PDB entry 5XKE | X-ray diffraction, 2.60 A resolution | chains B and E of the 6 polymer chains in the assembly

# Chain B
Name: Tubulin beta chain
Source organism: Sus scrofa
UniProt: F2Z5B2 (F2Z5B2_PIG); numbering as in UniProt (aligned over 1-445)
Chain sequence (445 residues; row label = number of the first residue in the row):
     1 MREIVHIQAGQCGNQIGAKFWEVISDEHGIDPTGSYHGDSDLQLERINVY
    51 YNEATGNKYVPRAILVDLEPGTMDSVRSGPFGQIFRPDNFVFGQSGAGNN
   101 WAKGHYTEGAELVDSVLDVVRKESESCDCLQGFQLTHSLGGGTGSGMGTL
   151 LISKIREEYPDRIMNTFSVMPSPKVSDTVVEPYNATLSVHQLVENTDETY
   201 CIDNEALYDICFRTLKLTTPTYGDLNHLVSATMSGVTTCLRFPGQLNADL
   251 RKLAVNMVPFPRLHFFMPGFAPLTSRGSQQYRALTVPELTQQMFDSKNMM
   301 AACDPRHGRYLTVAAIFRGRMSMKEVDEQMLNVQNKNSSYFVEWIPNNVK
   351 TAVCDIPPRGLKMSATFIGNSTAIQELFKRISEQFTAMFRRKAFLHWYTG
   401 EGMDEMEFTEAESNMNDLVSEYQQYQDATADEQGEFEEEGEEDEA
Not modelled in the structure: 429-445
Differences from the reference sequence: conflict Gly440 (Glu in F2Z5B2), Glu441 (Gly in F2Z5B2)
Ion coordination: Mg2+: Gln11 (together with GDP)
Small-molecule neighbours:
  - GDP (guanosine-5'-diphosphate): Ala9, Gly10, Gln11, Cys12, Gln15, Ile16, Asp67, Ala97, Asn99, Ser138, Gly140, Gly141, Gly142, Thr143, Gly144, Val169, Pro171, Val175, Asp177, Glu181, Asn204, Leu207, Tyr222, Leu225, Asn226
  - LON ((7S)-1,2,3,10-tetramethoxy-7-(methylamino)-6,7-dihydro-5H-benzo[a]heptalen-9-one): Val236, Cys239, Leu240, Leu246, Ala248, Asp249, Lys252, Leu253, Asn256, Met257, Thr312, Val313, Ala314, Ala315, Ile316, Asn348, Val349, Lys350, Thr351, Ala352, Ile368

# Chain E
Name: Stathmin-4
Source organism: Rattus norvegicus
UniProt: P63043 (STMN4_RAT); residues 5-145 here correspond to UniProt positions 49-189 (UniProt number = residue number + 44)
Chain sequence (143 residues; numbered 3 to 145; the number before each row is that of its first residue):
     3 MADMEVIELNKCTSGQSFEVILKPPSFDGVPEFNASLPRRRDPSLEEIQK
    53 KLEAAEERRKYQEAELLKHLAEKREHEREVIQKAIEENNNFIKMAKEKLA
   103 QKMESNKENREAHLAAMLERLQEKDKHAEEVRKNKELKEEASR
Not modelled in the structure: 3-5, 29-43, 142-145
Differences from the reference sequence: expression tag (3-4)
UniProt features mapped onto this chain:
  - modified residue: Ser46 (Phosphoserine)

# Interface between chain B and chain E
Residue-residue contacts - 26 pairs, chain B then chain E:
  His105(B) - Lys75(E)  hydrogen bond
  Tyr106(B) - His78(E)  hydrogen bond
  Tyr106(B) - Glu79(E)
  Tyr106(B) - Val82(E)  hydrophobic
  Tyr106(B) - Ile83(E)
  Leu150(B) - Glu79(E)
  Ser153(B) - Leu72(E)
  Ser153(B) - Lys75(E)
  Ser153(B) - Arg76(E)  hydrogen bond
  Lys154(B) - Arg76(E)
  Lys154(B) - Glu79(E)  salt bridge
  Arg156(B) - Leu68(E)
  Glu157(B) - Leu72(E)
  Glu157(B) - Arg76(E)  salt bridge
  Pro160(B) - Glu65(E)
  Gln191(B) - Lys75(E)
  Glu194(B) - His71(E)  salt bridge
  Thr399(B) - Glu89(E)
  Glu401(B) - Val82(E)
  Glu401(B) - Ala86(E)
  Gly402(B) - Val82(E)
  Gly402(B) - Lys85(E)
  Gly402(B) - Ala86(E)
  Met403(B) - Val82(E)
  Asp404(B) - Lys85(E)  salt bridge
  Glu407(B) - His78(E)  salt bridge
Interface residues without a listed pair, chain B (18 interface residues in all): Thr107, Gly400
Interface residues without a listed pair, chain E (14 interface residues in all): Leu69

# Summary
18 residues of chain B and 14 residues of chain E are in contact; the contacts include 3 hydrogen bonds and 5
salt bridges. Among the polar pairs are Lys154(B)-Glu79(E), Glu157(B)-Arg76(E) and Glu194(B)-His71(E). Chain B
binds GDP and compound LON.
Here chain B is Tubulin beta chain (Sus scrofa) and chain E is Stathmin-4 (Rattus norvegicus). Entry 5XKE
(Crystal structure of T2R-TTL-Demecolcine complex) was determined by X-ray diffraction.
